9JYY - chains P and K of the 28 polymer chains in the assembly; structure by electron microscopy, 3.00 A resolution.

# Chain P
Molecule: Internal virion protein gp15
Organism: Escherichia phage T7
Amino-acid sequence (747 residues; numbered 1 to 747; the number before each row is that of its first residue):
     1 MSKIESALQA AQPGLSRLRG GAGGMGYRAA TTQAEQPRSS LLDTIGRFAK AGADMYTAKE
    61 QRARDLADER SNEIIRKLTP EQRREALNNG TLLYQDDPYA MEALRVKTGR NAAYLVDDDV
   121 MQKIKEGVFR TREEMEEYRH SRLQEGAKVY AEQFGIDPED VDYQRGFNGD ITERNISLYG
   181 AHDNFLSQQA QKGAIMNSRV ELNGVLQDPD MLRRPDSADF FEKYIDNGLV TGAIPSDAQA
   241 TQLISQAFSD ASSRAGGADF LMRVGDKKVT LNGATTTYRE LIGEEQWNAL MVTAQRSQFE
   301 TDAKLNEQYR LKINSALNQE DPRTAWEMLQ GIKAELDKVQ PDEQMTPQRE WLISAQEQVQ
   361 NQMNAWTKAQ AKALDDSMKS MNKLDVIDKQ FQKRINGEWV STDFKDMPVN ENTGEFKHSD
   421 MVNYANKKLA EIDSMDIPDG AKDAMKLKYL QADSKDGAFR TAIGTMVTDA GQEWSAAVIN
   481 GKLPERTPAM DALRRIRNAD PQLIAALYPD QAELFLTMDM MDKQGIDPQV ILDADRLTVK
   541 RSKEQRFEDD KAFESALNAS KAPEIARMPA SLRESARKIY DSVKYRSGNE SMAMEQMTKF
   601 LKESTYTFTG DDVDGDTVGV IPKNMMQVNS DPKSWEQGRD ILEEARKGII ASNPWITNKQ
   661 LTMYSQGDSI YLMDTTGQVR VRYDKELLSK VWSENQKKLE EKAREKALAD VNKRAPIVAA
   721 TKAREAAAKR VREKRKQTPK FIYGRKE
Disordered / not traced: 1-40, 712-747

# Chain K
Molecule: Peptidoglycan transglycosylase gp16
Organism: Escherichia phage T7
Notes: EC 4.2.2.-
UniProt: P03726 (EXLYS_BPT7); residues 1-1318 here = UniProt positions 1-1318
Amino-acid sequence (1318 residues; row label = number of the first residue in the row):
     1 MDKYDKNVPS DYDGLFQKAA DANGVSYDLL RKVAWTESRF VPTAKSKTGP LGMMQFTKAT
    61 AKALGLRVTD GPDDDRLNPE LAINAAAKQL AGLVGKFDGD ELKAALAYNQ GEGRLGNPQL
   121 EAYSKGDFAS ISEEGRNYMR NLLDVAKSPM AGQLETFGGI TPKGKGIPAE VGLAGIGHKQ
   181 KVTQELPEST SFDVKGIEQE ATAKPFAKDF WETHGETLDE YNSRSTFFGF KNAAEAELSN
   241 SVAGMAFRAG RLDNGFDVFK DTITPTRWNS HIWTPEELEK IRTEVKNPAY INVVTGGSPE
   301 NLDDLIKLAN ENFENDSRAA EAGLGAKLSA GIIGAGVDPL SYVPMVGVTG KGFKLINKAL
   361 VVGAESAALN VASEGLRTSV AGGDADYAGA ALGGFVFGAG MSAISDAVAA GLKRSKPEAE
   421 FDNEFIGPMM RLEARETARN ANSADLSRMN TENMKFEGEH NGVPYEDLPT ERGAVVLHDG
   481 SVLSASNPIN PKTLKEFSEV DPEKAARGIK LAGFTEIGLK TLGSDDADIR RVAIDLVRSP
   541 TGMQSGASGK FGATASDIHE RLHGTDQRTY NDLYKAMSDA MKDPEFSTGG AKMSREETRY
   601 TIYRRAALAI ERPELQKALT PSERIVMDII KRHFDTKREL MENPAIFGNT KAVSIFPESR
   661 HKGTYVPHVY DRHAKALMIQ RYGAEGLQEG IARSWMNSYV SRPEVKARVD EMLKELHGVK
   721 EVTPEMVEKY AMDKAYGISH SDQFTNSSII EENIEGLVGI ENNSFLEARN LFDSDLSITM
   781 PDGQQFSVND LRDFDMFRIM PAYDRRVNGD IAIMGSTGKT TKELKDEILA LKAKAEGDGK
   841 KTGEVHALMD TVKILTGRAR RNQDTVWETS LRAINDLGFF AKNAYMGAQN ITEIAGMIVT
   901 GNVRALGHGI PILRDTLYKS KPVSAKELKE LHASLFGKEV DQLIRPKRAD IVQRLREATD
   961 TGPAVANIVG TLKYSTQELA ARSPWTKLLN GTTNYLLDAA RQGMLGDVIS ATLTGKTTRW
  1021 EKEGFLRGAS VTPEQMAGIK SLIKEHMVRG EDGKFTVKDK QAFSMDPRAM DLWRLADKVA
  1081 DEAMLRPHKV SLQDSHAFGA LGKMVMQFKS FTIKSLNSKF LRTFYDGYKN NRAIDAALSI
  1141 ITSMGLAGGF YAMAAHVKAY ALPKEKRKEY LERALDPTMI AHAALSRSSQ LGAPLAMVDL
  1201 VGGVLGFESS KMARSTILPK DTVKERDPNK PYTSREVMGA MGSNLLEQMP SAGFVANVGA
  1261 TLMNAAGVVN SPNKATEQDF MTGLMNSTKE LVPNDPLTQQ LVLKIYEANG VNLRERRK
Disordered / not traced: 1-7, 158-221, 1210-1232, 1318
Curated features (UniProtKB/Swiss-Prot):
  - region: Arg1314 to Lys1318 (Essential for viral DNA translocation)
  - active site: Glu37

# Interface between chain P and chain K
Pairs across the interface - 40 pairs, chain P then chain K:
  Glu415(P) with Ser241(K)
  Glu544(P) with Arg318(K), salt bridge
  Phe547(P) with Arg318(K); Ala319(K), hydrophobic; Glu321(K)
  Lys551(P) with Glu321(K), salt bridge; Ala322(K)
  Glu554(P) with Lys327(K)
  Arg567(P) with Ala335(K); Ala359(K)
  Met568(P) with Ala335(K)
  Pro569(P) with Ala335(K)
  Ala570(P) with Ala335(K)
  Lys659(P) with Ala359(K); Leu360(K); Val362(K)
  Tyr664(P) with Ile333(K); Gly334(K); Ile426(K)
  Gln666(P) with Gly336(K); Val337(K)
  Tyr671(P) with Asp406(K)
  Met673(P) with Ile426(K); Met430(K), hydrophobic
  Asp674(P) with Met430(K)
  Thr675(P) with Leu360(K); Met430(K); Leu446(K), hydrogen bond (side chain-backbone); Ser447(K)
  Thr676(P) with Met430(K); Arg431(K); Ser447(K); Met449(K)
  Gly677(P) with Gly427(K); Arg431(K); Glu471(K)
  Gln678(P) with Met449(K), hydrogen bond
  Arg680(P) with Asp406(K), salt bridge; Asn423(K); Ile426(K)
Other interface residues (no listed pair), chain P (28 interface residues in all): Lys543, Asp550, Arg573, Trp655, Gln660, Thr662, Ser665, Arg682
Other interface residues (no listed pair), chain K (31 interface residues in all): Asn315, Asp338, Ser402, Lys413, Ala434, Asn450, Thr470

# Overview
28 residues of chain P face 31 of chain K across their interface, with 2 hydrogen bonds and 3 salt bridges.
Polar contacts include Glu544(P)-Arg318(K), Lys551(P)-Glu321(K) and Arg680(P)-Asp406(K). UniProt lists
active-site residue Glu37(K) on chain K.
Here chain P is Internal virion protein gp15 and chain K is Peptidoglycan transglycosylase gp16, both from
Escherichia phage T7. Entry 9JYY (core proteins of mature T7) was determined by electron microscopy together
with 9JYZ and 9JZ0 from the same study.
